Entry 2V0C (X-ray diffraction, 1.85 A resolution); this record covers chain A.

Chain A:
Protein: Aminoacyl-tRNA synthetase
From: Thermus thermophilus
Reference sequence: Q7SIE4 (Q7SIE4_THETH); residues 1-878 here = UniProt positions 1-878
Sequence (878 residues; row label = number of the first residue in the row):
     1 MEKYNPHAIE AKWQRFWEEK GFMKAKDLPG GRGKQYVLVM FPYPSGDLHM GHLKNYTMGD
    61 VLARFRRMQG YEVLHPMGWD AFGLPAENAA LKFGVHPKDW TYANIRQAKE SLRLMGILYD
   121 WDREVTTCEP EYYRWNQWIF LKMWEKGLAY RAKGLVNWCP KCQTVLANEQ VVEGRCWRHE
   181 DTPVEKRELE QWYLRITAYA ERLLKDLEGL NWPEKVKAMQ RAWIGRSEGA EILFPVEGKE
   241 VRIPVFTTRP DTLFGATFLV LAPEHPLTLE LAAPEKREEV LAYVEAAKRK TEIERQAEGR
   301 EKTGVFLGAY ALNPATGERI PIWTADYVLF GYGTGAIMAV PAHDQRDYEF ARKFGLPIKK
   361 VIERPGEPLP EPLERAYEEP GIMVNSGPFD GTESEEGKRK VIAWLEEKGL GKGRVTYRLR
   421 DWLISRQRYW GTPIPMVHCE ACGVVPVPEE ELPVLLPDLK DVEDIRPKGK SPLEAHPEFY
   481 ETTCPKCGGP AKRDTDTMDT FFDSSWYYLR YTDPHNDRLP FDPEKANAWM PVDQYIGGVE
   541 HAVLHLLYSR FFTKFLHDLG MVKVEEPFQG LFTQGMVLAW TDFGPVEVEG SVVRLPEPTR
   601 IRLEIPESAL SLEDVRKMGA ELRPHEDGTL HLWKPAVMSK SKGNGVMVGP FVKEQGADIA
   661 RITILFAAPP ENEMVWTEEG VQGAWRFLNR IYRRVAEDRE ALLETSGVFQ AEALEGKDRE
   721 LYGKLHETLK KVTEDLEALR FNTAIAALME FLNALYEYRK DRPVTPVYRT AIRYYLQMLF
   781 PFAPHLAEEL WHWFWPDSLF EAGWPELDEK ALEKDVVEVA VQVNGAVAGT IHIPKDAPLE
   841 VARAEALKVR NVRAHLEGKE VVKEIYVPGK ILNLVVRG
Disordered / not traced: 30-32, 814-878
Bound ions: Zn2+ site 1: C159, C162, C176, H179; Zn2+ site 2: C439, C442, C484, C487
Ligand contacts:
  - ANZ ([(6-amino-9H-purin-9-yl)-[5-fluoro-1,3-dihydro-1-hydroxy-2,1-benzoxaborole]-4'yl]methyl dihydrogen phosphate): F246, T247, T248, R249, T252, Y327, V328, L329, Y332, G333, G335, I337, M338, V340, H343, D344, R346
  - leucine / LMS: M40, F41, P42, Y43, H49, G51, H52, N55, Y56, D80, F501, S504, Y507, Y535, G537, G538, E540, H541, H545, Q574, G575, M576, V577, V637, M638

Summary:
Bound to chain A: leucine / LMS and compound ANZ. C159, C162, C176 and H179 form the Zn2+ site 1. The Zn2+
site 2 is built by C439, C442, C484 and C487.
Chain A is Aminoacyl-tRNA synthetase (Thermus thermophilus); the structure, LEUCYL-TRNA SYNTHETASE FROM
THERMUS THERMOPHILUS COMPLEXED WITH A SULPHAMOYL ANALOGUE OF LEUCYL-ADENYLATE In the synthetic site ..., was
determined by X-ray diffraction, deposited together with 2V0G.
